2A8P - chains A and B; structure by X-ray diffraction, 2.70 A resolution.

Chain A (and B):
Protein: U8 snoRNA-binding protein X29
From: Xenopus laevis
Notes: EC 3.6.1.-; chain B of this document is another copy of the same molecule, construct and numbering; everything in this record applies to it too
UniProt: Q569R2 (Q569R2_XENLA); aligned to UniProt positions 1-212 over residues 1-212 (the alignment contains insertions or deletions, so no single offset holds)
Amino-acid sequence (212 residues; row label = number of the first residue in the row):
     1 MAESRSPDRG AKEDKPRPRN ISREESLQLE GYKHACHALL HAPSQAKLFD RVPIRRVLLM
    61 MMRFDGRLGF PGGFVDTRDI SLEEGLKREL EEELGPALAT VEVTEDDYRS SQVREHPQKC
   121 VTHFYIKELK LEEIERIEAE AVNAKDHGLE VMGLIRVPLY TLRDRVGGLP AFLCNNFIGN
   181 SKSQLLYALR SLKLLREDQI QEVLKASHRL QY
Disordered / not traced: 1-17, 210-212 (chain B: 1-16, 211-212)
Sequence notes: modified residue (174)
Modified positions: Cys174 (s-(2-amino-2-oxoethyl)-l-cysteine; YCM)
Metal / ion sites: Mn2+: Gly72, Glu89, Glu93, Glu150

Chain A / chain B interface:
Pairs across the interface (69):
  Lys47(A) with Leu149(B)
  Leu48(A) with Phe64(B), hydrophobic; Leu149(B); Glu150(B)
  Phe49(A) with Phe64(B), hydrophobic
  Ile54(A) with Gly148(B)
  Met62(A) with Ile155(B), hydrophobic; Phe172(B), hydrophobic; Asn175(B)
  Phe64(A) with Leu48(B), hydrophobic; Phe49(B), hydrophobic; Pro158(B); Tyr160(B), hydrogen bond (backbone-side chain); Leu162(B), hydrophobic; Gly168(B)
  Asp65(A) with Gly167(B); Gly168(B), hydrogen bond (backbone-backbone); Ala171(B)
  Gly66(A) with Gly168(B); Phe172(B); Asn175(B), hydrogen bond (backbone-side chain)
  Arg67(A) with Val166(B); Gly167(B); Ala171(B)
  Glu138(A) with Val142(B); His147(B), salt bridge
  Ala139(A) with Val142(B), hydrophobic
  Val142(A) with Glu138(B); Ala139(B), hydrophobic
  His147(A) with Glu138(B), salt bridge; Arg156(B)
  Gly148(A) with Ile54(B); Arg156(B)
  Leu149(A) with Lys47(B); Leu48(B)
  Glu150(A) with Phe49(B)
  Met152(A) with Ile155(B); Arg156(B), hydrogen bond (backbone-backbone); Pro158(B); Tyr160(B)
  Gly153(A) with Leu154(B)
  Leu154(A) with Gly153(B); Leu154(B)
  Ile155(A) with Met62(B), hydrophobic; Met152(B); Ile155(B), hydrophobic
  Arg156(A) with His147(B); Gly148(B); Met152(B), hydrogen bond (backbone-backbone)
  Pro158(A) with Phe64(B)
  Tyr160(A) with Phe64(B), hydrogen bond (side chain-backbone); Met152(B)
  Leu162(A) with Phe64(B), hydrophobic
  Gly167(A) with Asp65(B)
  Gly168(A) with Phe64(B); Asp65(B), hydrogen bond (backbone-backbone); Gly66(B)
  Ala171(A) with Asp65(B); Asn176(B), hydrogen bond (backbone-side chain)
  Phe172(A) with Met62(B), hydrophobic; Gly66(B)
  Cys174(A) with Asn176(B)
  Asn175(A) with Met62(B); Gly66(B), hydrogen bond (side chain-backbone); Asn175(B); Asn176(B), hydrogen bond (side chain-backbone)
  Asn176(A) with Ala171(B), hydrogen bond (side chain-backbone); Cys174(B); Asn175(B), hydrogen bond (backbone-side chain)
Other interface residues (no listed pair), chain A (33 interface residues in all): Ala46, Leu68
Other interface residues (no listed pair), chain B (35 interface residues in all): Ala46, Arg67, Leu68, Val157

In short:
33 residues of chain A and 35 residues of chain B are in contact, with 12 hydrogen bonds and 2 salt bridges.
Polar contacts include Glu138(A)-His147(B), Phe64(A)-Tyr160(B) and Gly66(A)-Asn175(B). Gly72(A), Glu89(A),
Glu93(A) and Glu150(A) coordinate Mn2+.
Chain A and chain B are both U8 snoRNA-binding protein X29 (Xenopus laevis); the structure, 2.7 Angstrom
Crystal Structure of the Complex Between the Nuclear SnoRNA Decapping Nudix Hydrolase X29 and ..., was
determined by X-ray diffraction (same publication as 2A8Q, 2A8R, 2A8S and 2A8T).
